PDB entry 4KVB | X-ray diffraction, 4.20 A resolution (low resolution: residue-level contacts below are approximate; hydrogen-bond / salt-bridge calls are withheld) | chains A and I of the 20 polymer chains in the assembly

[Chain A]
Molecule: 16S rRNA
Source organism: Thermus thermophilus
Sequence (1522 nucleotides; numbered 0 to 1544 plus 19 insertion-coded residues; 42 numbers in that range are skipped by the numbering (no residue carries them; nothing is unmodelled there); the number before each row is that of its first residue; a row labelled like 190A-190L holds insertion residues (190A, then the next letters in order); numbering starts at 0):
     0 UUUGUUGGAG AGUUUGAUCC UGGCUCAGGG UGAACGCUGG CGGCGUGCCU AAGACAUGCA
    60 AGUCGUGCGG G
    73 CCGCGGGGUU UU
    88 ACUCCG
    95 UGGUC
   101 AGCGGCGGAC GGGUGAGUAA CGCGUGGGU
  129A G
   130 ACCUACCCGG AAGAGGGGGA CAACCCGGGG AAACUCGGGC UAAUCCCCCA UGUGGACCCG
   190 C
190A-190L CCCUUGGGGUGU
   191 GUCCAAAGGG CUUU
   216 GCCCGCUUCC GGAUGGGCCC GCGUCCCAUC AGCUAGUUGG UGGGGUAAUG GCCCACCAAG
   276 GCGACGACGG GUAGCCGGUC UGAGAGGAUG GCCGGCCACA GGGGCACUGA GACACGGGCC
   336 CCACUCCUAC GGGAGGCAGC AGUUAGGAAU CUUCCGCAAU GGGCGCAAGC CUGACGGAGC
   396 GACGCCGCUU GGAGGAAGAA GCCCUUCGGG GUGUAAACUC CUGAA
   442 CCCGGGACGA AACCCCCGAG GA
   474 GGGGACUGAC GGUACCGGG
   494 GUAAUAGCGC CGGCCAACUC CGUGCCAGCA GCCGCGGUAA UACGGAGGGC GCGAGCGUUA
   554 CCCGGAUUCA CUGGGCGUAA AGGGCGUGUA GGCGGCCUGG GGCGUCCCAU GUGAAAGACC
   614 ACGGCUCAAC CGUGGGGGAG CGUGGGAUAC GCUCAGGCUA GACGGUGGGA GAGGGUGGUG
   674 GAAUUCCCGG AGUAGCGGUG AAAUGCGCAG AUACCGGGAG GAACGCCGAU GGCGAAGGCA
   734 GCCACCUGGU CCACCCGUGA CGCUGAGGCG CGAAAGCGUG GGGAGCAAAC CGGAUUAGAU
   794 ACCCGGGUAG UCCACGCCCU AAACGAUGCG CGCUAGGUCU CUGGGUCU
   848 CCUGGGGGCC GAAGCUAACG CGUUAAGCGC GCCGCCUGGG GAGUACGGCC GCAAGGCUGA
   908 AACUCAAAGG AAUUGACGGG GGCCCGCACA AGCGGUGGAG CAUGUGGUUU AAUUCGAAGX
   968 AACGCGAAGA ACCUUACCAG GCCUUGACAU GCUAGG
 1003A G
  1004 AACCCGGGUG AAAGCCUGGG GUGCCCC
1030A-1030D GCGA
  1031 GGGGAGCCCU AGCACAGGUG CUGCAUGGCC GUCGUCAGCU CGUGCCGUGA GGUGUUGGGU
  1091 UAAGUCCCGC AACGAGCGCA ACCCCCGCCG UUAGUUGCCA GCGGUUCGGC CGGGCACUCU
  1151 AACGGGACUG CCCGCGAAA
  1171 GCGGGAGGAA GGAGGGGACG ACGUCUGGUC AGCAUGGCCC UUACGGCCUG GGCGACACAC
  1231 GUGCUACAAU GCCCACUACA AAGCGAUGCC ACCCGGCAAC GGGGAGCUAA UCGCAAAAAG
  1291 GUGGGCCCAG UUCGGAUUGG GGUCUGCAAC CCGACCCCAU GAAGCCGGAA UCGCUAGUAA
  1351 UCGCGGAUCA G
 1361A C
  1362 CAUGCCGCGG UGAAUACGUU CCCGGGCCUU GUACACACXG CCXGUXACGC CAUGGGAGCG
  1422 GGCUCUACCC GAAGUCGCCG GG
  1446 AGCCUACGGG
  1459 CAGGCGCCGA GGGUAGGGCC CGUGACUGGG GCGAAGUCGU AACAAGGUAG CUGUACCGGA
  1519 AGGUGCGGCU GGAUCACCUC CUUUCU
Unresolved in the structure: 0-3, 1535-1538
Modified residues: PSU (pseudouridine-5'-monophosphate) at position 516, 7MG (7N-methyl-8-hydroguanosine-5'-monophosphate) at position 527, M2G (N2-dimethylguanosine-5'-monophosphate) at position 966, 5MC (5-methylcytidine-5'-monophosphate) at position 967, 2MG (2N-methylguanosine-5'-monophosphate) at position 1207, 5MC (5-methylcytidine-5'-monophosphate) at position 1400, 4OC (4n,o2'-methylcytidine-5'-monophosphate) at position 1402, 5MC (5-methylcytidine-5'-monophosphate) at position 1404, 5MC (5-methylcytidine-5'-monophosphate) at position 1407, UR3 (3-methyluridine-5'-monophoshate) at position 1498, MA6 (6N-dimethyladenosine-5'-monophoshate) at position 1518, MA6 (6N-dimethyladenosine-5'-monophoshate) at position 1519, PSU (pseudouridine-5'-monophosphate) at position 1540, PSU (pseudouridine-5'-monophosphate) at position 1541
Bound ions: Mg2+ site 1: U12, G22; K+ site 1 near U14 (its only coordinating residue here); Mg2+ site 2 near G21 (its only coordinating residue here); Mg2+ site 3 near C48 (its only coordinating residue here); Mg2+ site 4: C48, U114, G115; Mg2+ site 5 near A53 (its only coordinating residue here); Mg2+ site 6: G61, U62; Mg2+ site 7 near G107 (its only coordinating residue here); Mg2+ site 8: A109, G331; Mg2+ site 9: A116, G117, G289; Mg2+ site 10: A116, G117, U118, G289; Mg2+ site 11: C121, U125; 84 more Mg2+ sites not listed; 19 more K+ sites not listed

[Chain I]
Molecule: 30S ribosomal protein S9
Source organism: Thermus thermophilus
Reference sequence: P62669 (RS9_THET2); numbering as in UniProt (aligned over 1-128)
Amino-acid sequence (128 residues; each row starts with the number of its first residue):
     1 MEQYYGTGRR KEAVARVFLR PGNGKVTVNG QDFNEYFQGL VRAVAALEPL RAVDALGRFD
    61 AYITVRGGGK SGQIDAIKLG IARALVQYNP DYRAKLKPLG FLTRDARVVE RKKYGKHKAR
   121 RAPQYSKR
Unresolved in the structure: 1

[How chain A and chain I interact]
Contacting residue pairs (110):
  G942(A) / Gln-124(I)
  U943(A) / Gln-124(I)
  M2G_966(A) / Lys-127(I)
  C970(A) / Ser-126(I)
  C1116(A) / Val-108(I)
  G1117(A) / Arg-104(I)
  G1117(A) / Ala-106(I)
  C1118(A) / Arg-9(I)
  C1118(A) / Arg-83(I)
  C1118(A) / Arg-104(I)
  C1119(A) / Arg-9(I)
  C1119(A) / Arg-83(I)
  G1127(A) / Arg-16(I)
  G1127(A) / Arg-66(I)
  C1128(A) / Arg-16(I)
  C1128(A) / Tyr-62(I)
  C1129(A) / Tyr-62(I)
  A1130(A) / Gln-3(I)
  A1130(A) / Arg-20(I)
  G1131(A) / Glu-2(I)
  G1131(A) / Gln-3(I)
  G1131(A) / Arg-20(I)
  C1147(A) / Tyr-5(I)
  C1147(A) / Arg-16(I)
  U1148(A) / Tyr-5(I)
  U1148(A) / Thr-7(I)
  U1148(A) / Val-14(I)
  U1148(A) / Arg-16(I)
  U1148(A) / Arg-66(I)
  C1149(A) / Arg-9(I)
  C1149(A) / Val-14(I)
  G1177(A) / Lys-97(I)
  G1178(A) / Arg-93(I)
  G1178(A) / Lys-97(I)
  A1179(A) / Arg-83(I)
  A1179(A) / Arg-93(I)
  A1179(A) / Leu-102(I)
  A1179(A) / Thr-103(I)
  A1179(A) / Arg-104(I)
  A1180(A) / Thr-103(I)
  G1184(A) / Ala-106(I)
  G1186(A) / Glu-110(I)
  G1186(A) / Lys-113(I)
  G1187(A) / Glu-110(I)
  G1187(A) / Arg-111(I)
  G1187(A) / Lys-113(I)
  A1188(A) / Tyr-114(I)
  C1189(A) / Tyr-114(I)
  U1232(A) / Gln-124(I)
  G1233(A) / His-117(I)
  G1233(A) / Arg-121(I)
  G1233(A) / Gln-124(I)
  A1248(A) / Gln-31(I)
  A1248(A) / Tyr-36(I)
  A1248(A) / Lys-70(I)
  C1249(A) / Tyr-36(I)
  C1249(A) / Lys-70(I)
  C1249(A) / Gln-73(I)
  A1250(A) / Gly-67(I)
  A1250(A) / Gly-68(I)
  A1251(A) / Glu-12(I)
  A1251(A) / Gly-67(I)
  G1291(A) / Gln-38(I)
  C1342(A) / Arg-121(I)
  C1342(A) / Gln-124(I)
  C1342(A) / Tyr-125(I)
  G1343(A) / Arg-121(I)
  G1343(A) / Ala-122(I)
  G1343(A) / Tyr-125(I)
  C1344(A) / Arg-120(I)
  U1345(A) / Arg-120(I)
  A1346(A) / Arg-107(I)
  A1346(A) / Arg-120(I)
  G1347(A) / Arg-10(I)
  G1347(A) / Lys-11(I)
  G1347(A) / Arg-107(I)
  G1347(A) / Val-108(I)
  G1347(A) / Val-109(I)
  G1347(A) / Glu-110(I)
  U1348(A) / Val-109(I)
  U1348(A) / Glu-110(I)
  U1348(A) / Arg-120(I)
  A1349(A) / Lys-118(I)
  A1349(A) / Arg-120(I)
  A1349(A) / Arg-121(I)
  A1350(A) / Lys-118(I)
  U1351(A) / Lys-118(I)
  C1366(A) / His-117(I)
  C1367(A) / Lys-112(I)
  C1367(A) / Gly-115(I)
  C1367(A) / Lys-116(I)
  G1368(A) / Lys-112(I)
  G1368(A) / Tyr-114(I)
  C1369(A) / Arg-111(I)
  C1369(A) / Lys-112(I)
  G1370(A) / Glu-12(I)
  G1370(A) / Val-109(I)
  G1371(A) / Lys-11(I)
  G1371(A) / Gly-68(I)
  G1371(A) / Gly-69(I)
  G1371(A) / Lys-70(I)
  G1371(A) / Val-109(I)
  U1372(A) / Lys-11(I)
  U1372(A) / Gly-69(I)
  U1372(A) / Lys-70(I)
  U1372(A) / Ser-71(I)
  U1372(A) / Gly-72(I)
  G1373(A) / Lys-11(I)
  G1373(A) / Arg-42(I)
  G1373(A) / Ser-71(I)
Also at the interface, not in a pair above, chain A (54 interface residues in all): A1176, G1231, A1252, G1290
Also at the interface, not in a pair above, chain I (55 interface residues in all): Phe-18, Leu-40, Asp-105, Ala-119, Pro-123

[Overview]
The interface between chain A and chain I involves 54 residues on one side and 55 on the other. U12(A) and
G22(A) coordinate Mg2+ site 1. C48(A), U114(A) and G115(A) coordinate Mg2+ site 4.
Here chain A is 16S rRNA and chain I is 30S ribosomal protein S9, both from Thermus thermophilus. Entry 4KVB
(Thermus thermophilus HB27 30S ribosomal subunit lacking ribosomal protein S17) was determined by X-ray
diffraction.
